PDB entry 2Y1R | X-ray diffraction, 2.60 A resolution | chain A

[Chain A]
Molecule: Negative regulator of genetic competence clpc/mecb
From: Bacillus subtilis
Notes: fragment: n-domain, residues 1-149
Reference sequence: P37571 (CLPC_BACSU); residues 1-149 here = UniProt positions 1-149
Sequence (149 residues; numbered 1 to 149; the number before each row is that of its first residue):
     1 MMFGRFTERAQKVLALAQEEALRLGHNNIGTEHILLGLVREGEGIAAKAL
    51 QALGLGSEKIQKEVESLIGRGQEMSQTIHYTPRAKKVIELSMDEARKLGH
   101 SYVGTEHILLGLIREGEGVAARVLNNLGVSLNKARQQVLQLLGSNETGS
Unresolved in the structure: 1-2, 143-149
Ligand contacts:
  - s,r meso-tartaric acid (SRT), molecule 1: Thr7, Arg9, Ala10, Gly44, Ile45, Gly104, Thr105, Glu106
  - s,r meso-tartaric acid (SRT), molecule 2: Gly99, His100, Ser101, Tyr102

[In short]
Ligands of chain A: s,r meso-tartaric acid.
Chain A is Negative regulator of genetic competence clpc/mecb (Bacillus subtilis); the structure, Structure of
MecA121 & ClpC N-domain complex, was determined by X-ray diffraction (same publication as 2Y1Q, 3PXG and
3PXI).
